Entry 7AFD (electron microscopy, 3.44 A resolution); this record covers chains C and N of the 9 polymer chains in the assembly.

Chain C:
Molecule: 30S ribosomal protein S3
Source organism: Escherichia coli
UniProtKB: C3SQX2 (C3SQX2_ECOLX); numbering as in UniProt (aligned over 1-233)
Sequence (233 residues; row label = number of the first residue in the row):
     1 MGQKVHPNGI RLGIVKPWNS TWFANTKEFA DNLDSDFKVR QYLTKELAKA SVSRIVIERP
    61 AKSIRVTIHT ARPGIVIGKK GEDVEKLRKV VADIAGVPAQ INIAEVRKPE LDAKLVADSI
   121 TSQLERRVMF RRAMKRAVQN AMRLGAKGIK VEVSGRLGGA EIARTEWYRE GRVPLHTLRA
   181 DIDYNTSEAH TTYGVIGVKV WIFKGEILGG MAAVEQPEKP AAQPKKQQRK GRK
Unresolved in the structure: 1, 213-233

Chain N:
Molecule: 30S ribosomal protein S14
Source organism: Escherichia coli
UniProtKB: C3SR07 (C3SR07_ECOLX); residue numbers follow UniProt; this construct covers 1-101
Sequence (101 residues; numbered 1 to 101; the number before each row is that of its first residue):
     1 MAKQSMKARE VKRVALADKY FAKRAELKAI ISDVNASDED RWNAVLKLQT LPRDSSPSRQ
    61 RNRCRQTGRP HGFLRKFGLS RIKVREAAMR GEIPGLKKAS W
Unresolved in the structure: 1

Interface between chain C and chain N:
Contacting residue pairs - 31 pairs, chain C then chain N:
  His6(C) with Met89(N)
  Asn8(C) with Met89(N), hydrogen bond (side chain-backbone); Arg90(N), hydrogen bond (side chain-backbone)
  Gly9(C) with Met89(N), hydrogen bond (backbone-backbone)
  Ile10(C) with Lys98(N)
  Leu12(C) with Leu96(N); Lys97(N)
  Trp18(C) with Gly91(N); Ile93(N), hydrogen bond (side chain-backbone); Pro94(N); Gly95(N); Leu96(N), hydrogen bond (side chain-backbone)
  Asn19(C) with Arg90(N), hydrogen bond (side chain-backbone); Gly91(N), hydrogen bond (backbone-backbone); Glu92(N)
  Ser20(C) with Gly91(N); Glu92(N), hydrogen bond (side chain-backbone); Pro94(N)
  Trp22(C) with Pro94(N)
  Asn25(C) with Lys76(N)
  Thr26(C) with Lys76(N)
  Phe29(C) with Lys76(N); Phe77(N), hydrophobic
  Ala30(C) with Arg65(N); Lys76(N); Phe77(N); Gly78(N)
  Asp31(C) with Arg65(N)
  Leu33(C) with Phe77(N)
  Asp34(C) with Arg65(N), salt bridge
  Phe37(C) with Gln66(N)
Interface residues without a listed pair, chain C (19 interface residues in all): Ile14, Arg40
Interface residues without a listed pair, chain N (17 interface residues in all): Arg75, Leu79

Overview:
19 residues of chain C and 17 residues of chain N are in contact, with 8 hydrogen bonds and 1 salt bridge.
Polar pairs include Asp34(C)-Arg65(N), Asn8(C)-Met89(N) and Asn8(C)-Arg90(N).
Chain C is 30S ribosomal protein S3 and chain N is 30S ribosomal protein S14, both from Escherichia coli; the
structure, Bacterial 30S ribosomal subunit assembly complex state A (head domain), was determined by electron
microscopy together with 7AF3, 7AF5, 7AF8, 7AFA, 7AFH, 7AFI and 17 further entries from the same study.
